1OYP - chains A and B of the 6 polymer chains in the assembly; structure by X-ray diffraction, 2.76 A resolution.

# Chain A (and B)
Molecule: Ribonuclease PH
From: Bacillus subtilis
Notes: EC 2.7.7.56; chain B of this document is another copy of the same molecule, construct and numbering; everything in this record applies to it too
UniProt: P28619 (RNPH_BACSU); numbering as in UniProt (aligned over 1-245)
Chain sequence (245 residues; numbered 1 to 245; the number before each row is that of its first residue):
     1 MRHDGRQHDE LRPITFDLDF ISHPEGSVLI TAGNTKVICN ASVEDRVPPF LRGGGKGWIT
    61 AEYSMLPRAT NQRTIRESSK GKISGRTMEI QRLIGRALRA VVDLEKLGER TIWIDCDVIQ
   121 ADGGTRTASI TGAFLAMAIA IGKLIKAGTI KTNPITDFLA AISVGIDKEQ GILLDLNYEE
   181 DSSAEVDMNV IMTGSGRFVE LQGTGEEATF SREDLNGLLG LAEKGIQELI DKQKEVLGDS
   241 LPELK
Disordered / not traced: 67-83, 244-245
Swiss-Prot annotation at these positions:
  - binding site (phosphate): Arg86, Gly124 to Arg126
  - mutagenesis: Arg68 to Arg76 (Protein crystallizes as a dimer)
Reported in the primary citation:
  - binding site for sulfate ion: Trp58, Thr60, Arg99, Thr125, Arg126
  - catalytic residues: Asp181, Asp187 (proposed by the authors, not directly observed)

# Chain A / chain B interface
Contacting residue pairs (47; chain A residue first):
  Lys56(A) - Glu207(B)  salt bridge
  Gly85(A) - Arg92(B)
  Arg86(A) - Arg92(B)
  Arg92(A) - Gly85(B)
  Arg92(A) - Arg86(B)
  Arg197(A) - Thr209(B)  hydrogen bond (side chain-backbone)
  Arg197(A) - Phe210(B)
  Arg197(A) - Ser211(B)
  Phe198(A) - Thr209(B)
  Phe198(A) - Phe210(B)  hydrogen bond (backbone-backbone)
  Val199(A) - Thr204(B)
  Val199(A) - Gly205(B)  hydrogen bond (backbone-backbone)
  Glu200(A) - Gln202(B)  hydrogen bond
  Glu200(A) - Gly203(B)
  Glu200(A) - Thr204(B)  hydrogen bond
  Leu201(A) - Leu201(B)  hydrophobic
  Leu201(A) - Gln202(B)
  Leu201(A) - Gly203(B)  hydrogen bond (backbone-backbone)
  Gln202(A) - Glu200(B)
  Gln202(A) - Leu201(B)
  Gln202(A) - Gln202(B)
  Gly203(A) - Glu200(B)
  Gly203(A) - Leu201(B)  hydrogen bond (backbone-backbone)
  Thr204(A) - Arg96(B)
  Thr204(A) - Val199(B)
  Thr204(A) - Glu200(B)  hydrogen bond
  Gly205(A) - Val199(B)  hydrogen bond (backbone-backbone)
  Glu207(A) - Lys56(B)  salt bridge
  Glu207(A) - Leu104(B)
  Thr209(A) - Ala100(B)
  Thr209(A) - Arg197(B)  hydrogen bond (backbone-side chain)
  Thr209(A) - Phe198(B)
  Thr209(A) - Val199(B)
  Phe210(A) - Arg197(B)
  Phe210(A) - Phe198(B)  hydrogen bond (backbone-backbone)
  Phe210(A) - Val199(B)
  Ser211(A) - Arg197(B)
  Ser211(A) - Phe198(B)
  Arg212(A) - Phe198(B)
  Arg212(A) - Asn216(B)
  Arg212(A) - Leu219(B)
  Arg212(A) - Glu223(B)  salt bridge
  Leu215(A) - Leu201(B)  hydrophobic
  Leu215(A) - Leu219(B)  hydrophobic
  Asn216(A) - Arg212(B)
  Leu219(A) - Leu215(B)  hydrophobic
  Glu223(A) - Arg212(B)  salt bridge
Interface residues without a listed pair, chain A (28 interface residues in all): Glu89, Arg96, Leu104, Met188, Thr193, Asp214
Interface residues without a listed pair, chain B (28 interface residues in all): Glu89, Met188, Thr193

# Overview
Chain A and chain B each contribute 28 residues to their interface; the contacts include 11 hydrogen bonds and
4 salt bridges. Polar pairs include Lys56(A)-Glu207(B), Arg212(A)-Glu223(B) and Arg197(A)-Thr209(B). From the
paper: catalytic residues Asp181(A) and Asp187(A); a binding site for sulfate ion at Trp58(A), Thr60(A) and
Arg99(A) among others.
Both chains are Ribonuclease PH (Bacillus subtilis). Entry 1OYP (Crystal Structure of the phosphorolytic
exoribonuclease RNase PH from Bacillus subtilis) was determined by X-ray diffraction together with 1OYR and
1OYS from the same study.
